PDB entry 1Q7Y | X-ray diffraction, 3.20 A resolution | chains A and U of the 31 polymer chains in the assembly

# Chain A
Molecule: 23S ribosomal RNA
Source organism: Haloarcula marismortui
Sequence (2922 nucleotides; each row starts with the number of its first residue):
     2 UUGGCUACUAUGCCAGCUGGUGGAUUGCUCGGCUCAGGCGCUGAUGAAGG
    52 ACGUGCCAAGCUGCGAUAAGCCAUGGGGAGCCGCACGGAGGCGAAGAACC
   102 AUGGAUUUCCGAAUGAGAAUCUCUCUAACAAUUGCUUCGCGCAAUGAGGA
   152 ACCCCGAGAACUGAAACAUCUCAGUAUCGGGAGGAACAGAAAACGCAAUG
   202 UGAUGUCGUUAGUAACCGCGAGUGAACGCGAUACAGCCCAAACCGAAGCC
   252 CUCACGGGCAAUGUGGUGUCAGGGCUACCUCUCAUCAGCCGACCGUCUCG
   302 ACGAAGUCUCUUGGAACAGAGCGUGAUACAGGGUGACAACCCCGUACUCG
   352 AGACCAGUACGACGUGCGGUAGUGCCAGAGUAGCGGGGGUUGGAUAUCCC
   402 UCGCGAAUAACGCAGGCAUCGACUGCGAAGGCUAAACACAACCUGAGACC
   452 GAUAGUGAACAAGUAGUGUGAACGAACGCUGCAAAGUACCCUCAGAAGGG
   502 AGGCGAAAUAGAGCAUGAAAUCAGUUGGCGAUCGAGCGACAGGGCAUACA
   552 AGGUCCCUCGACGAAUGACCGACGCGCGAGCGUCCAGUAAGACUCACGGG
   602 AAGCCGAUGUUCUGUCGUACGUUUUGAAAAACGAGCCAGGGAGUGUGUCU
   652 GCAUGGCAAGUCUAACCGGAGUAUCCGGGGAGGCACAGGGAAACCGACAU
   702 GGCCGCAGGGCUUUGCCCGAGGGCCGCCGUCUUCAAGGGCGGGGAGCCAU
   752 GUGGACACGACCCGAAUCCGGACGAUCUACGCAUGGACAAGAUGAAGCGU
   802 GCCGAAAGGCACGUGGAAGUCUGUUAGAGUUGGUGUCCUACAAUACCCUC
   852 UCGUGAUCUAUGUGUAGGGGUGAAAGGCCCAUCGAGUCCGGCAACAGCUG
   902 GUUCCAAUCGAAACAUGUCGAAGCAUGACCUCCGCCGAGGUAGUCUGUGA
   952 GGUAGAGCGACCGAUUGGUGUGUCCGCCUCCGAGAGGAGUCGGCACACCU
  1002 GUCAAACUCCAAACUUACAGACGCCGUUUGACGCGGGGAUUCCGGUGCGC
  1052 GGGGUAAGCCUGUGUACCAGGAGGGGAACAACCCAGAGAUAGGUUAAGGU
  1102 CCCCAAGUGUGGAUUAAGUGUAAUCCUCUGAAGGUGGUCUCGAGCCCUAG
  1152 ACAGCCGGGAGGUGAGCUUAGAAGCAGCUACCCUCUAAGAAAAGCGUAAC
  1202 AGCUUACCGGCCGAGGUUUGAGGCGCCCAAAAUGAUCGGGACUCAAAUCC
  1252 ACCACCGAGACCUGUCCGUACCACUCAUACUGGUAAUCGAGUAGAUUGGC
  1302 GCUCUAAUUGGAUGGAAGUAGGGGUGAAAACUCCUAUGGACCGAUUAGUG
  1352 ACGAAAAUCCUGGCCAUAGUAGCAGCGAUAGUCGGGUGAGAACCCCGACG
  1402 GCCUAAUGGAUAAGGGUUCCUCAGCACUGCUGAUCAGCUGAGGGUUAGCC
  1452 GGUCCUAAGUCAUACCGCAACUCGACUAUGACGAAAUGGGAAACGGGUUA
  1502 AUAUUCCCGUGCCACUAUGCAGUGAAAGUUGACGCCCUGGGGUCGAUCAC
  1552 GCUGGGCAUUCGCCCAGUCGAACCGUCCAACUCCGUGGAAGCCGUAAUGG
  1602 CAGGAAGCGGACGAACGGCGGCAUAGGGAAACGUGAUUCAACCUGGGGCC
  1652 CAUGAAAAGACGAGCAUAGUGUCCGUACCGAGAACCGACACAGGUGUCCA
  1702 UGGCGGCGAAAGCCAAGGCCUGUCGGGAGCAACCAACGUUAGGGAAUUCG
  1752 GCAAGUUAGUCCCGUACCUUCGGAAGAAGGGAUGCCUGCUCCGGAACGGA
  1802 GCAGGUCGCAGUGACUCGGAAGCUCGGACUGUCUAGUAACAACAUAGGUG
  1852 ACCGCAAAUCCGCAAGGACUCGUACGGUCACUGAAUCCUGCCCAGUGCAG
  1902 GUAUCUGAACACCUCGUACAAGAGGACGAAGGACCUGUCAACGGCGGGGG
  1952 UAACUAUGACCCUCUUAAGGUAGCGUAGUACCUUGCCGCAUCAGUAGCGG
  2002 CUUGCAUGAAUGGAUUAACCAGAGCUUCACUGUCCCAACGUUGGGCCCGG
  2052 UGAACUGUACAUUCCAGUGCGGAGUCUGGAGACACCCAGGGGGAAGCGAA
  2102 GACCCUAUGGAGCUUUACUGCAGGCUGUCGCUGAGACGUGGUCGCCGAUG
  2152 UGCAGCAUAGGUAGGAGACACUACACAGGUACCCGCGCUAGCGGGCCACC
  2202 GAGUCAACAGUGAAAUACUACCCGUCGGUGACUGCGACUCUCACUCCGGG
  2252 AGGAGGACACCGAUAGCCGGGCAGUUUGACUGGGGCGGUACGCGCUCGAA
  2302 AAGAUAUCGAGCGCGCCCUAUGGCUAUCUCAGCCGGGACAGAGACCCGGC
  2352 GAAGAGUGCAAGAGCAAAAGAUAGCUUGACAGUGUUCUUCCCAACGAGGA
  2402 ACGCUGACGCGAAAGCGUGGUCUAGCGAACCAAUUAGCCUGCUUGAUGCG
  2452 GGCAAUUGAUGACAGAAAAGCUACCCUAGGGAUAACAGAGUCGUCACUCG
  2502 CAAGAGCACAUAUCGACCGAGUGGCUUGCUACCUCGAUGUCGGUUCCCUC
  2552 CAUCCUGCCCGUGCAGAAGCGGGCAAGGGUGAGGUUGUUCGCCUAUUAAA
  2602 GGAGGUCGUGAGCUGGGUUUAGACCGUCGUGAGACAGGUCGGCUGCUAUC
  2652 UACUGGGUGUGUAAUGGUGUCUGACAAGAACGACCGUAUAGUACGAGAGG
  2702 AACUACGGUUGGUGGCCACUGGUGUACCGGUUGUUCGAGAGAGCACGUGC
  2752 CGGGUAGCCACGCCACACGGGGUAAGAGCUGAACGCAUCUAAGCUCGAAA
  2802 CCCACUUGGAAAAGAGACACCGCCGAGGUCCCGCGUACAAGACGCGGUCG
  2852 AUAGACUCGGGGUGUGCGCGUCGAGGUAACGAGACGUUAAGCCCACGAGC
  2902 ACUAACAGACCAAAGCCAUCAU
Unresolved in the structure: 2-9, 126-127, 715, 971-998, 1560, 1952-1963, 2137-2236, 2339-2343, 2665-2666, 2915-2923
Metal / ion sites: Mg2+ site 1 near G28 (its only coordinating residue here); Na+ site 1 near C40 (its only coordinating residue here); Na+ site 2 near A45 (its only coordinating residue here); Na+ site 3: G56, A59, G61; Na+ site 4: G66, U108; Mg2+ site 2 near U115 (its only coordinating residue here); Na+ site 5 near C141 (its only coordinating residue here); Mg2+ site 3: C162, U2276; Na+ site 6: A165, A166, A167; Mg2+ site 4: A166, G219; Mg2+ site 5 near C168 (its only coordinating residue here); Na+ site 7: U170, C218, G221; 2 more K+ sites not listed; 75 more Mg2+ sites not listed; 64 more Na+ sites not listed
Ligand contacts: puromycin (PUY): G2102, A2486, C2487, G2540, U2541, C2542, G2588, G2618, U2619, U2620, A2637
What the authors report for this chain:
  - binding site for CCdA-P-Puromycin: G2284, G2285
  - catalytic residues: A2486 (proposed by the authors, not directly observed)

# Chain U
Molecule: 50S ribosomal protein L24P
Source organism: Haloarcula marismortui
UniProt: P10972 (RL24_HALMA); residue numbers follow UniProt; this construct covers 1-119
Sequence (119 residues; numbered 1 to 119; the number before each row is that of its first residue):
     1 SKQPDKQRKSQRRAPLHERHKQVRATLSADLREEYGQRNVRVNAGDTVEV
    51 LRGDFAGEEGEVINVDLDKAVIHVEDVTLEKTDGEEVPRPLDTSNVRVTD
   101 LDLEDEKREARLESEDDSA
Metal / ion sites: Na+: Ser94, Asn95 (shared with U308(A), U335(A), C342(A) of chain A); Mg2+ near Asp117 (its only coordinating residue here)

# Interface between chain A and chain U
Pairs across the interface - 116 pairs, chain A then chain U:
  U30(A) with Asp5(U), hydrogen bond to the sugar; Arg8(U), salt bridge to the phosphate
  C31(A) with Pro4(U), phosphate contact; Asp5(U), phosphate contact; Arg8(U), salt bridge to the phosphate; Arg12(U), salt bridge to the phosphate; Arg13(U), hydrogen bond to the phosphate
  G32(A) with Asp5(U), base contact; Lys9(U), salt bridge to the phosphate; Arg13(U), salt bridge to the phosphate
  G78(A) with His17(U), sugar contact
  G79(A) with His20(U), sugar contact; Arg41(U), phosphate contact; Lys107(U), hydrogen bond to the base; Arg111(U), sugar contact
  A80(A) with Arg41(U), salt bridge to the phosphate; Asn43(U), hydrogen bond to the phosphate; Arg108(U), phosphate contact; Arg111(U), salt bridge to the phosphate
  G81(A) with Arg41(U), salt bridge to the phosphate; Val42(U), phosphate contact; Asn43(U), phosphate contact; Ala44(U), hydrogen bond to the phosphate; Val65(U), sugar contact; Leu67(U), phosphate contact
  C82(A) with Leu16(U), phosphate contact; Val65(U), phosphate contact; Leu67(U), hydrogen bond to the phosphate
  C83(A) with Leu16(U), phosphate contact
  C85(A) with Asp68(U), phosphate contact
  C87(A) with Lys69(U), hydrogen bond to the base
  A95(A) with Asp105(U), base contact
  G97(A) with Asp105(U), hydrogen bond to the base; Glu106(U), base contact; Lys107(U), base contact
  A99(A) with Leu16(U), sugar contact; His17(U), base contact; His20(U), hydrogen bond to the base
  C100(A) with Pro15(U), sugar contact; Leu16(U), hydrogen bond to the sugar; His17(U), hydrogen bond to the sugar
  C101(A) with Pro15(U), sugar contact; His17(U), hydrogen bond to the sugar
  C303(A) with Asp116(U), sugar contact; Asp117(U), phosphate contact; Ser118(U), phosphate contact
  G304(A) with Ser118(U), phosphate contact
  A306(A) with Arg38(U), salt bridge to the phosphate
  G307(A) with Arg38(U), salt bridge to the phosphate
  U308(A) with Arg32(U), salt bridge to the phosphate; Arg38(U), salt bridge to the phosphate; Arg52(U), hydrogen bond to the sugar; Ser94(U), base contact; Asn95(U), base contact; Arg97(U), sugar contact
  C309(A) with Arg97(U), salt bridge to the phosphate
  G315(A) with Asp54(U), hydrogen bond to the sugar
  A316(A) with Arg52(U), phosphate contact; Gly53(U), phosphate contact; Asp54(U), sugar contact
  A317(A) with Arg52(U), phosphate contact; Gly53(U), phosphate contact
  C318(A) with Arg52(U), salt bridge to the phosphate
  A331(A) with Ser1(U), base contact; Gln7(U), base contact
  G332(A) with Lys2(U), hydrogen bond to the sugar; Gln3(U), sugar contact; Pro4(U), sugar contact; Gln7(U), hydrogen bond to the base
  G333(A) with Pro4(U), sugar contact; Gln7(U), sugar contact; Arg8(U), sugar contact; Gln11(U), hydrogen bond to the base
  G334(A) with Arg8(U), salt bridge to the phosphate; Gln11(U), sugar contact; Ser94(U), hydrogen bond to the base
  U335(A) with Asp92(U), sugar contact; Asn95(U), hydrogen bond to the sugar
  G336(A) with Gly53(U), base contact; Asp54(U), hydrogen bond to the base; Arg89(U), base contact; Asn95(U), phosphate contact
  C342(A) with Thr26(U), phosphate contact; Ser94(U), hydrogen bond to the base
  C343(A) with Lys21(U), hydrogen bond to the sugar; Arg24(U), sugar contact; Thr26(U), hydrogen bond to the phosphate; Arg38(U), phosphate contact; Asn39(U), phosphate contact; Ser94(U), sugar contact
  C344(A) with Lys21(U), sugar contact; Arg24(U), salt bridge to the phosphate; Asn39(U), phosphate contact
  G345(A) with Lys21(U), salt bridge to the phosphate
  G446(A) with Ser1(U), phosphate contact; Lys6(U), salt bridge to the phosphate
  A447(A) with Ser1(U), phosphate contact; Lys2(U), hydrogen bond to the phosphate; Gln3(U), phosphate contact; Lys6(U), salt bridge to the phosphate
  G448(A) with Lys2(U), salt bridge to the phosphate; Gln3(U), hydrogen bond to the base
  C483(A) with Arg89(U), hydrogen bond to the base
  A484(A) with Leu79(U), sugar contact; Arg89(U), hydrogen bond to the sugar; Pro90(U), sugar contact
  A485(A) with Pro90(U), phosphate contact
  A486(A) with Leu79(U), sugar contact; Glu80(U), hydrogen bond to the sugar; Lys81(U), salt bridge to the phosphate; Val87(U), phosphate contact
  G487(A) with Lys81(U), phosphate contact; Thr82(U), hydrogen bond to the phosphate
  U488(A) with Thr82(U), sugar contact
  A489(A) with Thr82(U), base contact; Asp83(U), sugar contact
Interface residues without a listed pair, chain A (51 interface residues in all): G77, A302, A305, G452, G504
Interface residues without a listed pair, chain U (56 interface residues in all): Ala25, Leu51, Asp66

# Summary
51 residues of chain A face 56 of chain U across their interface; the contacts include 29 hydrogen bonds and
21 salt bridges. Among the polar pairs are G79(A)-Lys107(U), C87(A)-Lys69(U) and G97(A)-Asp105(U). Chain A
binds puromycin. From the paper: the catalytic residue A2486(A); a binding site for CCdA-P-Puromycin at
G2284(A) and G2285(A).
Here chain A is 23S ribosomal RNA and chain U is 50S ribosomal protein L24P, both from Haloarcula marismortui.
Entry 1Q7Y (Crystal Structure of CCdAP-Puromycin bound at the Peptidyl transferase center of the 50S ribosomal
subunit) was determined by X-ray diffraction, deposited together with 1Q81, 1Q82, 1Q86 and 1M90.
